Entry 4LF8 (X-ray diffraction, 3.15 A resolution); this record covers chains A and K of the 21 polymer chains in the assembly.

# Chain A
Molecule: 16S rRNA
From: Thermus thermophilus
Sequence (1522 nucleotides; numbered 0 to 1544 plus 19 insertion-coded residues; 42 numbers in that range are skipped by the numbering (no residue carries them; nothing is unmodelled there); the number before each row is that of its first residue; a row labelled like 190A-190L holds insertion residues (190A, then the next letters in order); numbering starts at 0):
     0 UUUGUUGGAGAGUUUGAUCCUGGCUCAGGGUGAACGCUGGCGGCGUGCCU
    50 AAGACAUGCAAGUCGUGCGGG
    73 CCGCGGGGUUUU
    88 ACUCCG
    95 UGGUC
   101 AGCGGCGGACGGGUGAGUAACGCGUGGGU
  129A G
   130 ACCUACCCGGAAGAGGGGGACAACCCGGGGAAACUCGGGCUAAUCCCCCA
   180 UGUGGACCCGC
190A-190L CCCUUGGGGUGU
   191 GUCCAAAGGGCUUU
   216 GCCCGCUUCCGGAUGGGCCCGCGUCCCAUCAGCUAGUUGGUGGGGUAAUG
   266 GCCCACCAAGGCGACGACGGGUAGCCGGUCUGAGAGGAUGGCCGGCCACA
   316 GGGGCACUGAGACACGGGCCCCACUCCUACGGGAGGCAGCAGUUAGGAAU
   366 CUUCCGCAAUGGGCGCAAGCCUGACGGAGCGACGCCGCUUGGAGGAAGAA
   416 GCCCUUCGGGGUGUAAACUCCUGAA
   442 CCCGGGACGAAACCCCCGACGA
   474 GGGGACUGACGGUACCGGG
   494 GUAAUAGCGCCGGCCAACUCCGUGCCAGCAGCCGCGGUAAUACGGAGGGC
   544 GCGAGCGUUACCCGGAUUCACUGGGCGUAAAGGGCGUGUAGGCGGCCUGG
   594 GGCGUCCCAUGUGAAAGACCACGGCUCAACCGUGGGGGAGCGUGGGAUAC
   644 GCUCAGGCUAGACGGUGGGAGAGGGUGGUGGAAUUCCCGGAGUAGCGGUG
   694 AAAUGCGCAGAUACCGGGAGGAACGCCGAUGGCGAAGGCAGCCACCUGGU
   744 CCACCCGUGACGCUGAGGCGCGAAAGCGUGGGGAGCAAACCGGAUUAGAU
   794 ACCCGGGUAGUCCACGCCCUAAACGAUGCGCGCUAGGUCUCUGGGUCU
   848 CCUGGGGGCCGAAGCUAACGCGUUAAGCGCGCCGCCUGGGGAGUACGGCC
   898 GCAAGGCUGAAACUCAAAGGAAUUGACGGGGGCCCGCACAAGCGGUGGAG
   948 CAUGUGGUUUAAUUCGAAGXAACGCGAAGAACCUUACCAGGCCUUGACAU
   998 GCUAGG
 1003A G
  1004 AACCCGGGUGAAAGCCUGGGGUGCCCC
1030A-1030D GCGA
  1031 GGGGAGCCCUAGCACAGGUGCUGCAUGGCCGUCGUCAGCUCGUGCCGUGA
  1081 GGUGUUGGGUUAAGUCCCGCAACGAGCGCAACCCCCGCCGUUAGUUGCCA
  1131 GCGGUUCGGCCGGGCACUCUAACGGGACUGCCCGCGAAA
  1171 GCGGGAGGAAGGAGGGGACGACGUCUGGUCAGCAUGGCCCUUACGGCCUG
  1221 GGCGACACACGUGCUACAAUGCCCACUACAAAGCGAUGCCACCCGGCAAC
  1271 GGGGAGCUAAUCGCAAAAAGGUGGGCCCAGUUCGGAUUGGGGUCUGCAAC
  1321 CCGACCCCAUGAAGCCGGAAUCGCUAGUAAUCGCGGAUCAG
 1361A C
  1362 CAUGCCGCGGUGAAUACGUUCCCGGGCCUUGUACACACXGCCXGUXACGC
  1412 CAUGGGAGCGGGCUCUACCCGAAGUCGCCGGG
  1446 AGCCUACGGG
  1459 CAGGCGCCGAGGGUAGGGCCCGUGACUGGGGCGAAGUCGUAACAAGGUAG
  1509 CUGUACCGGAAGGUGCGGCUGGAUCCACUCCUUUCU
Not modelled in the structure: 0-4, 1534-1540
Construct notes: conflict C1534 (A2157 in M26923.1), A1535 (C2158 in M26923.1)
Modified / non-standard residues: PSU (pseudouridine-5'-monophosphate) at position 516, 7MG (7N-methyl-8-hydroguanosine-5'-monophosphate) at position 527, M2G (N2-dimethylguanosine-5'-monophosphate) at position 966, 5MC (5-methylcytidine-5'-monophosphate) at position 967, 2MG (2N-methylguanosine-5'-monophosphate) at position 1207, 5MC (5-methylcytidine-5'-monophosphate) at position 1400, 4OC (4n,o2'-methylcytidine-5'-monophosphate) at position 1402, 5MC (5-methylcytidine-5'-monophosphate) at position 1404, 5MC (5-methylcytidine-5'-monophosphate) at position 1407, UR3 (3-methyluridine-5'-monophoshate) at position 1498, PSU (pseudouridine-5'-monophosphate) at position 1540, PSU (pseudouridine-5'-monophosphate) at position 1541

# Chain K
Name: ribosomal protein S11
From: Thermus thermophilus
UniProtKB: P80376 (RS11_THET8); numbering as in UniProt (aligned over 1-129)
Sequence (129 residues; row label = number of the first residue in the row):
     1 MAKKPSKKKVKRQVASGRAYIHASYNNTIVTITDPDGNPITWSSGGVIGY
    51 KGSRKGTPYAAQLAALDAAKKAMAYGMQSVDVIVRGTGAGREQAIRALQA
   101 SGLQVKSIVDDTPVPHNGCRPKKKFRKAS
Not modelled in the structure: 1-10

# Chain A / chain K interface
Contacting residue pairs - 81 pairs, chain A then chain K:
  G674(A) / His-116(K)  base contact
  A675(A) / Val-114(K)  hydrogen bond to the sugar
  A675(A) / Pro-115(K)  base contact
  A675(A) / His-116(K)  hydrogen bond to the base
  A675(A) / Gly-118(K)  base contact
  A676(A) / Pro-113(K)  sugar contact
  A676(A) / Val-114(K)  sugar contact
  A676(A) / Pro-115(K)  sugar contact
  A676(A) / Cys-119(K)  base contact
  U677(A) / Cys-119(K)  base contact
  G683(A) / Asn-38(K)  hydrogen bond to the base
  G683(A) / Pro-39(K)  base contact
  A684(A) / Arg-12(K)  hydrogen bond to the phosphate
  A684(A) / Asn-38(K)  sugar contact
  A684(A) / Pro-39(K)  hydrogen bond to the sugar
  G685(A) / Pro-39(K)  sugar contact
  G685(A) / Ile-40(K)  sugar contact
  G685(A) / Trp-42(K)  sugar contact
  U686(A) / Trp-42(K)  hydrogen bond to the sugar
  A687(A) / Trp-42(K)  sugar contact
  A687(A) / Lys-71(K)  salt bridge to the phosphate
  G688(A) / Trp-42(K)  sugar contact
  G688(A) / Ser-44(K)  hydrogen bond to the phosphate
  G688(A) / Gly-46(K)  sugar contact
  G688(A) / Val-47(K)  phosphate contact
  C689(A) / Asn-27(K)  hydrogen bond to the phosphate
  C689(A) / Ser-44(K)  hydrogen bond to the phosphate
  C689(A) / Gly-45(K)  phosphate contact
  C689(A) / Gly-46(K)  hydrogen bond to the phosphate
  C689(A) / Lys-55(K)  salt bridge to the phosphate
  G690(A) / Asn-27(K)  hydrogen bond to the phosphate
  G690(A) / Lys-55(K)  hydrogen bond to the base
  G691(A) / Asn-26(K)  hydrogen bond to the phosphate
  G691(A) / Lys-51(K)  base contact
  G691(A) / Gly-52(K)  base contact
  G691(A) / Lys-55(K)  base contact
  G691(A) / Lys-124(K)  phosphate contact
  U692(A) / Asn-26(K)  hydrogen bond to the phosphate
  U692(A) / Gly-52(K)  base contact
  U692(A) / Ser-53(K)  hydrogen bond to the base
  U692(A) / Lys-124(K)  salt bridge to the phosphate
  A694(A) / Ser-53(K)  hydrogen bond to the phosphate
  A695(A) / Gly-52(K)  phosphate contact
  A695(A) / Ser-53(K)  hydrogen bond to the phosphate
  A704(A) / Trp-42(K)  base contact
  U705(A) / Trp-42(K)  base contact
  A706(A) / His-22(K)  phosphate contact
  A706(A) / Ile-29(K)  sugar contact
  A706(A) / Thr-31(K)  hydrogen bond to the sugar
  A706(A) / Pro-39(K)  base contact
  C707(A) / Tyr-20(K)  sugar contact
  C707(A) / Gly-37(K)  hydrogen bond to the sugar
  C707(A) / Pro-39(K)  base contact
  C707(A) / Arg-85(K)  salt bridge to the phosphate
  C708(A) / Tyr-20(K)  sugar contact
  C708(A) / Asp-36(K)  hydrogen bond to the sugar
  C708(A) / Gly-37(K)  sugar contact
  C708(A) / Arg-85(K)  salt bridge to the phosphate
  G714(A) / Cys-119(K)  base contact
  A715(A) / Gly-118(K)  base contact
  A716(A) / His-116(K)  base contact
  A716(A) / Asn-117(K)  hydrogen bond to the sugar
  A716(A) / Gly-118(K)  sugar contact
  C717(A) / His-116(K)  sugar contact
  C717(A) / Asn-117(K)  sugar contact
  G718(A) / His-116(K)  stacking on the base
  G718(A) / Asn-117(K)  phosphate contact
  A777(A) / Cys-119(K)  base contact
  G778(A) / Cys-119(K)  sugar contact
  G778(A) / Arg-120(K)  hydrogen bond to the sugar
  C779(A) / Arg-120(K)  sugar contact
  C779(A) / Pro-121(K)  sugar contact
  C779(A) / Lys-122(K)  phosphate contact
  A780(A) / Lys-122(K)  salt bridge to the phosphate
  A780(A) / Lys-123(K)  hydrogen bond to the phosphate
  C796(A) / Lys-123(K)  salt bridge to the phosphate
  C797(A) / Lys-124(K)  salt bridge to the phosphate
  G1523(A) / Lys-123(K)  salt bridge to the phosphate
  C1524(A) / Arg-120(K)  salt bridge to the phosphate
  G1525(A) / Arg-120(K)  salt bridge to the phosphate
  G1525(A) / Arg-126(K)  salt bridge to the phosphate
Interface residues without a listed pair, chain A (37 interface residues in all): G798, U1522
Interface residues without a listed pair, chain K (39 interface residues in all): Arg-18, Ser-24, Thr-33

# In short
Chain A and chain K form an interface of 37 and 39 residues respectively; the contacts include 23 hydrogen
bonds, 12 salt bridges and 1 aromatic stacking contact. Polar contacts include A675(A)/His-116(K),
G683(A)/Asn-38(K) and G690(A)/Lys-55(K).
Chain A is 16S rRNA and chain K is ribosomal protein S11, both from Thermus thermophilus; the structure,
Crystal Structure of 30S ribosomal subunit from Thermus thermophilus, was determined by X-ray diffraction.
